8QZP - chains G and H of the 8 polymer chains in the assembly; structure by electron microscopy, 4.15 A resolution (low resolution: residue-level contacts below are approximate; hydrogen-bond / salt-bridge calls are withheld).

# Chain G (and H)
Protein: Citrate synthase
From: Ananas comosus
Notes: chain H of this document is another copy of the same molecule, construct and numbering; everything in this record applies to it too
Reference sequence: A0A6P5F0R3 (A0A6P5F0R3_ANACO); the construct has insertions or renumbered stretches relative to UniProt, so the offset changes along the chain: 1-488 = UniProt 1-488; 495-509 = UniProt 499-513
Amino-acid sequence (521 residues; row label = number of the first residue in the row; note: 6 numbers in that range are skipped by the numbering (no residue carries them; nothing is unmodelled there); a row labelled like 488A-488J holds insertion residues (488A, then the next letters in order)):
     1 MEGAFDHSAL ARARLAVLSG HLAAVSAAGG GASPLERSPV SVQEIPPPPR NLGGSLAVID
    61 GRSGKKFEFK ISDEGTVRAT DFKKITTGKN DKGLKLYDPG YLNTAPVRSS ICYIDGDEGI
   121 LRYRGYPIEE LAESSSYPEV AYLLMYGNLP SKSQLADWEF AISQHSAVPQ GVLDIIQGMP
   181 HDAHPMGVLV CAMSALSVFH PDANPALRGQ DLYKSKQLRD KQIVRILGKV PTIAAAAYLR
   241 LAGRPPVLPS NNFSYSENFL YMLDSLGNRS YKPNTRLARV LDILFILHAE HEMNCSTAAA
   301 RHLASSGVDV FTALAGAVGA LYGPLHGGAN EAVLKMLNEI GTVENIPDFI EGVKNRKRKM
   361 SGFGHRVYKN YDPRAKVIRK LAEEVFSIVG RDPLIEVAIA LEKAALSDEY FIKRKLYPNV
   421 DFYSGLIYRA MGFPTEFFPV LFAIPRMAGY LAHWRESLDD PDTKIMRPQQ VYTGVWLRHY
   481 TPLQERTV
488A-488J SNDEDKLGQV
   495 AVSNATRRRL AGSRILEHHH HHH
Not modelled in the structure: 1-105, 461-463, 488A-488J, 509-517 (chain H: 1-105, 488A-488J, 509-517)
Sequence notes: expression tag (510-517)
What the authors report for this chain:
  - self-association interface (contacts with another copy of this molecule): Thr487 to His513

# Interface between chain G and chain H
Contacting residue pairs - 156 pairs, chain G then chain H:
  Pro106(G) with Arg467(H); Gln469(H)
  Val107(G) with Gln469(H); Gln470(H)
  Arg108(G) with Gln469(H); Gln470(H); Val471(H)
  Ser109(G) with Gln470(H); Val471(H); Tyr472(H)
  Ser110(G) with Val471(H); Tyr472(H); Thr473(H); Gly474(H)
  Cys112(G) with Tyr472(H)
  Tyr113(G) with Gln470(H); Tyr472(H)
  Arg122(G) with Tyr472(H); Val475(H); Trp476(H)
  Arg124(G) with Tyr472(H); Arg478(H)
  Gly125(G) with Tyr472(H); Val475(H); Arg478(H)
  Tyr126(G) with Arg478(H); Thr481(H)
  Glu129(G) with Tyr480(H)
  Glu130(G) with Arg478(H); His479(H); Tyr480(H)
  Glu133(G) with Tyr480(H)
  Ser134(G) with Leu483(H)
  Glu139(G) with Leu483(H); Arg486(H)
  Tyr142(G) with Ala495(H)
  Tyr146(G) with Ala495(H)
  Leu149(G) with Thr481(H); Arg486(H)
  Pro150(G) with Arg486(H)
  Ser151(G) with Arg486(H); Thr487(H); Val488(H)
  Lys152(G) with Arg486(H); Val488(H)
  Ser153(G) with Val488(H)
  Leu155(G) with Leu483(H); Arg486(H)
  Asp157(G) with Ser497(H)
  Gln164(G) with Ala499(H)
  Gly171(G) with Met179(H)
  Asp174(G) with Met179(H)
  Ile175(G) with Met179(H)
  Pro180(G) with Phe199(H)
  Ala183(G) with Val198(H)
  His184(G) with Val198(H); Leu207(H)
  Val190(G) with Ser194(H)
  Cys191(G) with Cys191(H); Ser194(H); Ala195(H); Val198(H)
  Ser194(G) with Cys191(H); Ser194(H)
  Ala195(G) with Cys191(H)
  Val198(G) with Pro180(H); Asp182(H); Val188(H)
  Phe199(G) with Asp182(H)
  His200(G) with Asp182(H)
  Pro201(G) with Asp182(H)
  Pro205(G) with Tyr322(H); Gly323(H); Pro324(H)
  Ala206(G) with Tyr322(H)
  Gln217(G) with Val496(H); Asn498(H)
  Asp220(G) with Val496(H)
  Glu292(G) with Pro468(H); Gln470(H)
  Met293(G) with Ile465(H); Met466(H); Arg467(H); Pro468(H)
  Asn294(G) with Ile465(H)
  Cys295(G) with Leu303(H)
  His302(G) with Asn294(H); Cys295(H); Ser296(H); Ala299(H)
  Ser306(G) with His326(H)
  Val308(G) with Ala320(H); His326(H)
  Thr312(G) with Gly319(H)
  Ala320(G) with Leu303(H)
  Tyr322(G) with Val308(H)
  Gly323(G) with Val308(H)
  Pro324(G) with Gly307(H); Val308(H)
  Lys335(G) with Gln210(H)
  Arg467(G) with Met293(H)
  Pro468(G) with Met293(H)
  Gln469(G) with Pro106(H)
  Gln470(G) with Val107(H); Tyr113(H); Glu292(H); Met293(H)
  Val471(G) with Val107(H); Arg108(H); Ser109(H)
  Tyr472(G) with Ser109(H); Cys112(H); Tyr113(H); Arg122(H); Arg124(H); Gly125(H)
  Thr473(G) with Arg108(H); Ser109(H); Ser110(H)
  Gly474(G) with Ser109(H); Ser110(H)
  Val475(G) with Arg124(H); Gly125(H)
  Trp476(G) with Arg122(H); Gly125(H)
  Leu477(G) with Arg122(H); Gly125(H); Pro127(H)
  Arg478(G) with Arg124(H); Gly125(H); Tyr126(H); Pro127(H); Glu130(H)
  His479(G) with Tyr126(H); Glu130(H)
  Tyr480(G) with Tyr126(H); Glu130(H); Ser134(H)
  Leu483(G) with Glu139(H); Lys152(H); Leu155(H)
  Gln484(G) with Lys152(H)
  Arg486(G) with Tyr126(H); Glu139(H); Leu143(H); Leu149(H); Pro150(H); Ser151(H)
  Thr487(G) with Lys152(H)
  Val488(G) with Ser151(H)
  Ala495(G) with Tyr142(H); Gln154(H); Asp157(H); Trp158(H)
  Val496(G) with Asp220(H)
  Ser497(G) with Asp220(H)
Other interface residues (no listed pair), chain G (94 interface residues in all): Ile111, Tyr123, Pro127, Ser135, Gly147, Gln154, Trp158, Phe160, Ala161, Asn204, Ala299, Gly316, Gly319, Ile465, Pro482
Other interface residues (no listed pair), chain H (89 interface residues in all): Ile120, Leu131, Ser135, Tyr146, Ala183, Met186, Gly187, Lys216, Thr312, Gly316, Leu477, Thr500

# Overview
94 residues of chain G and 89 residues of chain H are in contact. The paper reports a self-association
interface involving Thr487(G).
Both chains are Citrate synthase (Ananas comosus). Entry 8QZP (Structure of the non-mitochondrial citrate
synthase from Ananas comosus) was determined by electron microscopy, deposited together with 8QWB.
